Entry 5W8I (X-ray diffraction, 1.95 A resolution); this record covers chains A and B of the 4 polymer chains in the assembly.

[Chain A (and B)]
Protein: L-lactate dehydrogenase A chain
From: Homo sapiens
Notes: EC 1.1.1.27; chain B of this document is another copy of the same molecule, construct and numbering; everything in this record applies to it too
Reference sequence: P00338 (LDHA_HUMAN); residues 0-331 here correspond to UniProt positions 1-332 (UniProt number = residue number + 1)
Sequence (332 residues; row label = number of the first residue in the row; numbering starts at 0):
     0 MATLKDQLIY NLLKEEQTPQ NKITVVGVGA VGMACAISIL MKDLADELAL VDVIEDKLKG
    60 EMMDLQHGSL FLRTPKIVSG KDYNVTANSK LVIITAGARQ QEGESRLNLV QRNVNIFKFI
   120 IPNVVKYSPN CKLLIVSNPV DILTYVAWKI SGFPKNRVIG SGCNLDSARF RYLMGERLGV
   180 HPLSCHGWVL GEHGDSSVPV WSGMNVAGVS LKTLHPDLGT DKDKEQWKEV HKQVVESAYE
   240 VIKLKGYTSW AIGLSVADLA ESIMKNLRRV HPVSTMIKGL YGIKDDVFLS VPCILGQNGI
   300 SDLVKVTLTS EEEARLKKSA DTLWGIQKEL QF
Disordered / not traced: 0, 14-15
Bound ions: Zn2+: His192 (together with 9YD)
Residues lining bound ligands: 9YD (2-[3-(3,4-difluorophenyl)-5-hydroxy-1H-pyrazol-1-yl]-1,3-thiazole-4-carboxylic acid): Gln99, Arg105, Leu108, Asn137, Pro138, Leu164, Arg168, His192, Gly193, Ala237, Ile241, Thr247, Ile251
Swiss-Prot annotation at these positions:
  - active site: His192 (Proton acceptor)
  - binding site (NAD(+)): Arg98, Asn137
  - binding site (substrate): Arg105, Asn137, Arg168, Thr247
  - modified residue: Ala1 (N-acetylalanine), Lys4 (N6-acetyllysine), Tyr9 (Phosphotyrosine), Lys13 (N6-acetyllysine), Thr17 (Phosphothreonine), Lys56 (N6-acetyllysine), Lys80 (N6-acetyllysine), Lys117 (N6-acetyllysine), Lys125 (N6-acetyllysine), Lys223 (N6-acetyllysine), Lys231 (N6-acetyllysine), Tyr238 (Phosphotyrosine), Lys242 (N6-acetyllysine), Thr308 (Phosphothreonine), Ser309 (Phosphoserine), Lys317 (N6-acetyllysine), Thr321 (Phosphothreonine)
  - cross-link: Lys56 (Glycyl lysine isopeptide (Lys-Gly) (interchain with G-Cter in SUMO2))
From the paper describing this entry:
  - binding site for 9YD: Gln99, Asn137, Pro138, Arg168, Thr247
  - Zn2+ coordination: His192

[Interface between chain A and chain B]
Contacting residue pairs (113):
  Thr2(A) - Glu224(B)
  Leu3(A) - Leu213(B)  hydrophobic
  Leu3(A) - His214(B)
  Leu3(A) - Glu224(B)  hydrogen bond (backbone-side chain)
  Leu3(A) - Trp226(B)  hydrophobic
  Lys4(A) - Arg176(B)
  Lys4(A) - Leu177(B)
  Gln6(A) - Leu213(B)  hydrogen bond (side chain-backbone)
  Leu7(A) - Val205(B)  hydrophobic
  Leu7(A) - Val208(B)  hydrophobic
  Leu7(A) - Leu210(B)  hydrophobic
  Leu7(A) - Leu213(B)  hydrophobic
  Ile8(A) - Leu177(B)
  Ile8(A) - Val179(B)  hydrophobic
  Met32(A) - Trp249(B)
  Ile36(A) - Trp249(B)  hydrophobic
  Ser37(A) - Met40(B)
  Met40(A) - Ser37(B)
  Met40(A) - Met40(B)  hydrophobic
  Met40(A) - Lys41(B)
  Met40(A) - Leu253(B)  hydrophobic
  Lys41(A) - Met40(B)
  Asp55(A) - Leu243(B)
  Lys56(A) - Leu243(B)  hydrogen bond (backbone-backbone)
  Lys56(A) - Lys244(B)
  Lys58(A) - Leu243(B)
  Gly59(A) - Val240(B)
  Gly59(A) - Leu243(B)
  Gly59(A) - Lys244(B)
  Glu60(A) - Lys244(B)  salt bridge
  Glu60(A) - Trp249(B)  hydrogen bond
  Met62(A) - Leu243(B)  hydrophobic
  Asp63(A) - Lys244(B)  salt bridge
  Asp63(A) - Thr247(B)
  Asp63(A) - Ser248(B)  hydrogen bond (side chain-backbone)
  Asp63(A) - Trp249(B)  hydrogen bond (side chain-backbone)
  Asp63(A) - Ala250(B)  hydrogen bond (side chain-backbone)
  Leu64(A) - Trp249(B)  hydrophobic
  Gln65(A) - Tyr171(B)  hydrogen bond
  His66(A) - Arg168(B)  hydrogen bond
  His66(A) - Ser236(B)
  His66(A) - Ala250(B)
  Gly67(A) - Ala250(B)
  Gly67(A) - Leu253(B)
  Ser68(A) - Tyr171(B)
  Ser68(A) - His180(B)
  Leu69(A) - Ala167(B)  hydrophobic
  Leu69(A) - Arg170(B)
  Leu69(A) - Pro181(B)
  Leu69(A) - Leu182(B)
  Phe70(A) - Asn163(B)
  Phe70(A) - Ala167(B)  hydrophobic
  Phe70(A) - Leu253(B)  hydrophobic
  Phe70(A) - Ser254(B)
  Phe70(A) - Asp257(B)
  Leu71(A) - Leu253(B)  hydrophobic
  Arg72(A) - Leu182(B)
  Asn163(A) - Phe70(B)
  Ala167(A) - His66(B)
  Ala167(A) - Leu69(B)  hydrophobic
  Ala167(A) - Phe70(B)  hydrophobic
  Arg168(A) - His66(B)  hydrogen bond
  Arg170(A) - Leu69(B)
  Tyr171(A) - Gln65(B)  hydrogen bond
  Tyr171(A) - Ser68(B)
  Arg176(A) - Lys4(B)
  Leu177(A) - Lys4(B)
  Leu177(A) - Ile8(B)
  Val179(A) - Ile8(B)  hydrophobic
  His180(A) - Ser68(B)
  His180(A) - Leu71(B)
  Pro181(A) - Leu69(B)
  Leu182(A) - Leu69(B)
  Leu182(A) - Arg72(B)
  Val205(A) - Leu7(B)  hydrophobic
  Val208(A) - Leu7(B)  hydrophobic
  Leu210(A) - Leu3(B)  hydrophobic
  Leu213(A) - Leu3(B)  hydrophobic
  Leu213(A) - Gln6(B)  hydrogen bond (backbone-side chain)
  Leu213(A) - Leu7(B)  hydrophobic
  His214(A) - Leu3(B)
  Glu224(A) - Thr2(B)
  Glu224(A) - Leu3(B)  hydrogen bond (side chain-backbone)
  Trp226(A) - Leu3(B)
  Ser236(A) - His66(B)  hydrogen bond
  Glu239(A) - Lys58(B)  salt bridge
  Glu239(A) - Met62(B)
  Val240(A) - Gly59(B)
  Val240(A) - Met62(B)  hydrophobic
  Leu243(A) - Asp55(B)
  Leu243(A) - Lys56(B)  hydrogen bond (backbone-backbone)
  Leu243(A) - Lys58(B)
  Leu243(A) - Gly59(B)
  Lys244(A) - Gly59(B)
  Lys244(A) - Glu60(B)  salt bridge
  Lys244(A) - Asp63(B)  salt bridge
  Thr247(A) - Asp63(B)
  Ser248(A) - Asp63(B)  hydrogen bond (backbone-side chain)
  Trp249(A) - Met32(B)  hydrophobic
  Trp249(A) - Ile36(B)  hydrophobic
  Trp249(A) - Glu60(B)  hydrogen bond
  Trp249(A) - Asp63(B)  hydrogen bond (backbone-side chain)
  Trp249(A) - Leu64(B)  hydrophobic
  Trp249(A) - Trp249(B)  hydrophobic
  Ala250(A) - Asp63(B)  hydrogen bond (backbone-side chain)
  Ala250(A) - His66(B)
  Ala250(A) - Gly67(B)
  Leu253(A) - Met40(B)  hydrophobic
  Leu253(A) - Gly67(B)
  Leu253(A) - Phe70(B)  hydrophobic
  Leu253(A) - Leu71(B)  hydrophobic
  Ser254(A) - Phe70(B)
  Asp257(A) - Phe70(B)
Also at the interface, not in a pair above, chain A (60 interface residues in all): Pro74, Leu217, Tyr246
Also at the interface, not in a pair above, chain B (61 interface residues in all): Pro74, Leu164, Leu217, Glu239, Tyr246

[Overview]
60 residues of chain A face 61 of chain B across their interface; the contacts include 19 hydrogen bonds and 5
salt bridges. Polar pairs include Glu60(A)-Lys244(B), Asp63(A)-Lys244(B) and Glu239(A)-Lys58(B). Chain A binds
compound 9YD. The paper reports a binding site for 9YD at Gln99(A), Asn137(A) and Pro138(A) among others; Zn2+
coordination by His192(A).
Chain A and chain B are both L-lactate dehydrogenase A chain (Homo sapiens); the structure, Crystal Structure
of Lactate Dehydrogenase A in complex with inhibitor compound 23 and Zinc, was determined by X-ray diffraction
together with 5W8H, 5W8J, 5W8K and 5W8L from the same study.
